Entry 5JBT (X-ray diffraction, 1.40 A resolution); this record covers chains A and X of the 3 polymer chains in the assembly.

[Chain A]
Protein: PRSS3 protein
Source organism: Homo sapiens
Reference sequence: Q8N2U3 (Q8N2U3_HUMAN); the construct lacks a stretch of the UniProt sequence and is renumbered around it, so the offset changes along the chain: 16-34 = UniProt 28-46; 37-67 = UniProt 47-77; 69-125 = UniProt 78-134; 127-130 = UniProt 135-138; 5 more segments
Sequence (224 residues; numbered 16 to 246 plus 3 insertion-coded residues; 10 numbers in that range are skipped by the numbering (no residue carries them; nothing is unmodelled there); the number before each row is that of its first residue):
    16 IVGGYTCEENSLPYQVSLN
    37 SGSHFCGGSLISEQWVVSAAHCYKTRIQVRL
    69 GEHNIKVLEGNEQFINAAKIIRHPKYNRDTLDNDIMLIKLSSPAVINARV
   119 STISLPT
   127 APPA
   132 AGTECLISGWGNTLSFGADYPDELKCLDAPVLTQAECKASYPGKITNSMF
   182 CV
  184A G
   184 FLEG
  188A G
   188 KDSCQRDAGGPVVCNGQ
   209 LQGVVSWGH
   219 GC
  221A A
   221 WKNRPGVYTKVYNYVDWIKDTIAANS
Disulfides: Cys-22/Cys-157, Cys-42/Cys-58, Cys-136/Cys-201, Cys-168/Cys-182, Cys-191/Cys-220
Construct notes: engineered mutation Ala-195 (Ser204 in Q8N2U3)
Metal / ion sites: Ca2+: Glu-70, Asn-72, Val-75, Glu-77, Glu-80
From the paper describing this entry:
  - catalytic residues: His-57, Asp-102, Ala-195
  - mutagenesis - S195A: abolished catalytic activity (citing earlier work)

[Chain X]
Protein: Amyloid-like protein 2
Source organism: Homo sapiens
Reference sequence: Q06481 (APLP2_HUMAN); residues 2-15 here correspond to UniProt positions 307-320 (UniProt number = residue number + 305)
Sequence (14 residues; row label = number of the first residue in the row):
     2 KAVCSQEAMTGPCR
UniProt features mapped onto this chain:
  - site: Arg-15 (Reactive bond)

[Chain A / chain X interface]
Contacting residue pairs (21; chain A residue first):
  His-57(A) / Cys-14(X)
  His-57(A) / Arg-15(X)  hydrogen bond (side chain-backbone)
  Leu-99(A) / Cys-14(X)  hydrophobic
  Asp-189(A) / Arg-15(X)  salt bridge
  Ser-190(A) / Arg-15(X)  hydrogen bond
  Cys-191(A) / Arg-15(X)
  Gln-192(A) / Gly-12(X)
  Gln-192(A) / Cys-14(X)  hydrogen bond (side chain-backbone)
  Gln-192(A) / Arg-15(X)
  Arg-193(A) / Arg-15(X)  hydrogen bond (backbone-backbone)
  Asp-194(A) / Arg-15(X)  hydrogen bond (backbone-backbone)
  Ala-195(A) / Arg-15(X)  hydrogen bond (backbone-backbone)
  Ser-214(A) / Cys-14(X)
  Ser-214(A) / Arg-15(X)  hydrogen bond (backbone-backbone)
  Trp-215(A) / Pro-13(X)
  Trp-215(A) / Arg-15(X)
  Gly-216(A) / Pro-13(X)  hydrogen bond (backbone-backbone)
  Gly-216(A) / Arg-15(X)
  Gly-219(A) / Arg-15(X)  hydrogen bond (backbone-side chain)
  Cys-220(A) / Arg-15(X)
  Gly-226(A) / Arg-15(X)
Other interface residues (no listed pair), chain A (19 interface residues in all): Val-213, His-217, Arg-224, Tyr-228
Other interface residues (no listed pair), chain X (5 interface residues in all): Thr-11
From the paper, about this interface:
  - interface residues, chain X: Thr-11(X), Arg-15(X)

[Summary]
Chain A and chain X form an interface of 19 and 5 residues respectively; the contacts include 9 hydrogen bonds
and 1 salt bridge. Polar contacts include Asp-189(A)/Arg-15(X), His-57(A)/Arg-15(X) and Ser-190(A)/Arg-15(X).
The paper reports catalytic residues His-57(A), Asp-102(A) and Ala-195(A); S195A of chain A abolishes
catalytic activity.
Chain A is PRSS3 protein and chain X is Amyloid-like protein 2, both from Homo sapiens; the structure,
Mesotrypsin in complex with cleaved amyloid precursor like protein 2 inhibitor (APLP2), was determined by
X-ray diffraction.
